Entry 1MMF (X-ray diffraction, 2.50 A resolution); this record covers chains A and G of the 3 polymer chains in the assembly.

# Chain A
Protein: glycerol dehydrase alpha subunit
Organism: Klebsiella pneumoniae
Notes: EC 4.2.1.30
Reference sequence: Q59476 (Q59476_KLEPN); residue numbers follow UniProt; this construct covers 1-555
Amino-acid sequence (555 residues; each row starts with the number of its first residue):
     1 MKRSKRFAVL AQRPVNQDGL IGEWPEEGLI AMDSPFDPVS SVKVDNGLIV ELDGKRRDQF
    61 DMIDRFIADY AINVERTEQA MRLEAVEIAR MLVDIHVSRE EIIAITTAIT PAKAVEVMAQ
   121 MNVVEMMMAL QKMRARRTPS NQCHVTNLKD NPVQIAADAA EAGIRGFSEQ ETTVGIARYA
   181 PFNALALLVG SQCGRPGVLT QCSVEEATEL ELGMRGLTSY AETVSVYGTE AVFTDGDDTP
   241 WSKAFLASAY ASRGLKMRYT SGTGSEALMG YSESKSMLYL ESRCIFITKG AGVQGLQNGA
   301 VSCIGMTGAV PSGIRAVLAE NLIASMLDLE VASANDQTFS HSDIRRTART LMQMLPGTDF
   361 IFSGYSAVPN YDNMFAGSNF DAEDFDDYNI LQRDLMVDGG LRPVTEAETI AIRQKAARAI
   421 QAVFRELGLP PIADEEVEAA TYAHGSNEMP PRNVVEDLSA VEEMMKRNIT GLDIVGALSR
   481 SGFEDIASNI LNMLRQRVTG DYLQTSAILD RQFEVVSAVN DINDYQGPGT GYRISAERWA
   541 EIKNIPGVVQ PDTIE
Unresolved in the structure: 553-555
Metal / ion sites: K+: Gln142, Glu171, Glu222, Gln297, Ser363
Small-molecule neighbours: cobalamin (B12): Thr173, Val174, Gly175, Ala177, Ser203, Val204, Glu205, Glu206, Thr223, Ser225, Tyr227, Asp235, Gly236, Leu268, Met269, Ser302, Cys303, Gln337, Met374, Phe375, Ala376

# Chain G
Protein: glycerol dehydrase gamma subunit
Organism: Klebsiella pneumoniae
Notes: EC 4.2.1.30
Reference sequence: Q59475 (Q59475_KLEPN); residues 1-141 here = UniProt positions 1-141
Amino-acid sequence (141 residues; numbered 1 to 141; the number before each row is that of its first residue):
     1 MSEKTMRVQD YPLATRCPEH ILTPTGKPLT DITLEKVLSG EVGPQDVRIS RQTLEYQAQI
    61 AEQMQRHAVA RNFRRAAELI AIPDERILAI YNALRPFRSS QAELLAIADE LEHTWHATVN
   121 AAFVRESAEV YQQRHKLRKG S
Unresolved in the structure: 1-9

# How chain A and chain G interact
Residue-residue contacts (113):
  Phe60(A) - Arg134(G)  hydrogen bond (backbone-side chain)
  Asp61(A) - Arg134(G)
  Met62(A) - Val130(G)  hydrophobic
  Met62(A) - Arg134(G)
  Met62(A) - Lys136(G)
  Arg65(A) - Glu129(G)  salt bridge
  Arg65(A) - Val130(G)
  Arg65(A) - Gln133(G)  hydrogen bond
  Tyr70(A) - Arg71(G)
  Tyr70(A) - Phe123(G)
  Tyr70(A) - Glu126(G)  hydrogen bond
  Glu205(A) - Arg95(G)  salt bridge
  Glu206(A) - Tyr91(G)
  Ala207(A) - Leu88(G)
  Ala207(A) - Asn92(G)
  Ala207(A) - Arg95(G)
  Leu210(A) - Leu88(G)  hydrophobic
  Met214(A) - Asp84(G)
  Met214(A) - Leu88(G)  hydrophobic
  Glu230(A) - Arg134(G)  salt bridge
  Thr234(A) - Pro96(G)
  Thr234(A) - Phe97(G)
  Thr234(A) - Lys136(G)
  Asp237(A) - Arg95(G)  salt bridge
  Asp237(A) - Pro96(G)
  Asp237(A) - Arg98(G)  salt bridge
  Asp238(A) - Tyr91(G)  hydrogen bond
  Asp238(A) - Pro96(G)
  Thr239(A) - Pro96(G)
  Thr239(A) - Tyr131(G)  hydrogen bond
  Trp241(A) - Phe123(G)
  Trp241(A) - Glu126(G)  hydrogen bond
  Trp241(A) - Ser127(G)
  Trp241(A) - Val130(G)  hydrophobic
  Trp241(A) - Tyr131(G)
  Ser242(A) - Tyr91(G)
  Ser242(A) - Leu94(G)
  Ser242(A) - Tyr131(G)
  Ala244(A) - Arg75(G)
  Ala244(A) - Phe123(G)  hydrophobic
  Phe245(A) - Leu79(G)  hydrophobic
  Phe245(A) - Ile87(G)
  Phe245(A) - Ile90(G)  hydrophobic
  Phe245(A) - Tyr91(G)
  Phe245(A) - Asn120(G)
  Phe245(A) - Phe123(G)  hydrophobic
  Leu246(A) - Tyr91(G)
  Ser248(A) - Asn72(G)  hydrogen bond
  Ser248(A) - Arg75(G)  hydrogen bond
  Ser248(A) - Ala76(G)
  Ser248(A) - Leu79(G)
  Ala249(A) - Ile87(G)  hydrophobic
  Ala251(A) - Ile49(G)
  Ala251(A) - Leu54(G)
  Ala251(A) - Ala76(G)  hydrophobic
  Ser252(A) - Ile49(G)
  Ser252(A) - Ala76(G)
  Ser252(A) - Leu79(G)
  Arg253(A) - Ile49(G)
  Arg253(A) - Leu79(G)  hydrogen bond (side chain-backbone)
  Arg253(A) - Ile80(G)
  Arg253(A) - Ile82(G)  hydrogen bond (side chain-backbone)
  Arg253(A) - Pro83(G)
  Arg253(A) - Asp84(G)  salt bridge
  Arg253(A) - Ile87(G)
  Gly254(A) - Ile49(G)
  Lys289(A) - Ala68(G)
  Ala291(A) - Asn72(G)
  Ala291(A) - Arg75(G)  hydrogen bond (backbone-side chain)
  Gly292(A) - Ala68(G)
  Gly292(A) - Val69(G)
  Gly292(A) - Asn72(G)
  Asp328(A) - Arg66(G)  salt bridge
  Leu472(A) - Val37(G)  hydrophobic
  Leu472(A) - Gly43(G)
  Leu472(A) - Pro44(G)
  Val475(A) - Leu34(G)  hydrophobic
  Gly476(A) - Leu38(G)
  Ser479(A) - Leu34(G)
  Ser479(A) - Leu38(G)
  Leu491(A) - Ile32(G)
  Leu491(A) - Thr33(G)
  Leu491(A) - Leu34(G)
  Arg495(A) - Leu29(G)  hydrogen bond (side chain-backbone)
  Arg495(A) - Ile32(G)
  Arg497(A) - Arg48(G)
  Arg497(A) - Ile49(G)  hydrogen bond (backbone-backbone)
  Val498(A) - Ile21(G)
  Val498(A) - Leu29(G)  hydrophobic
  Val498(A) - Arg48(G)
  Val498(A) - Thr53(G)
  Thr499(A) - Ala14(G)
  Thr499(A) - Leu29(G)
  Thr499(A) - Thr53(G)
  Thr499(A) - Gln57(G)  hydrogen bond (backbone-side chain)
  Gly500(A) - Gln57(G)  hydrogen bond (backbone-side chain)
  Asp501(A) - Tyr11(G)  hydrogen bond (backbone-side chain)
  Asp501(A) - Pro12(G)
  Asp501(A) - Leu13(G)  hydrogen bond (side chain-backbone)
  Asp501(A) - Ala14(G)  hydrogen bond (side chain-backbone)
  Asp501(A) - Gln57(G)  hydrogen bond
  Leu503(A) - Leu54(G)  hydrophobic
  Leu503(A) - Phe73(G)  hydrophobic
  Gln504(A) - Tyr11(G)
  Gln504(A) - Gln57(G)  hydrogen bond
  Gln504(A) - Ile60(G)
  Gln504(A) - Ala61(G)
  Thr505(A) - Arg66(G)  hydrogen bond
  Val515(A) - Tyr11(G)
  Ser517(A) - Tyr11(G)  hydrogen bond
  Ala518(A) - Arg66(G)
  Val519(A) - Tyr11(G)  hydrophobic
  Asn520(A) - Tyr11(G)
Other interface residues (no listed pair), chain A (61 interface residues in all): Gln59, Asp69, Arg99, Ala135, Glu211, Lys243, Ala247, Thr470, Glu484, Ala487, Ser488, Glu514
Other interface residues (no listed pair), chain G (58 interface residues in all): Thr15, Thr23, Thr30, Val47, Met64

# In short
Chain A and chain G form an interface of 61 and 58 residues respectively; the contacts include 22 hydrogen
bonds and 7 salt bridges. Polar pairs include Arg65(A)-Glu129(G), Glu205(A)-Arg95(G) and Glu230(A)-Arg134(G).
Chain A binds cobalamin.
Here chain A is glycerol dehydrase alpha subunit and chain G is glycerol dehydrase gamma subunit, both from
Klebsiella pneumoniae. Entry 1MMF (Crystal structure of substrate free form of glycerol dehydratase) was
determined by X-ray diffraction.
